Entry 5E17 (X-ray diffraction, 3.20 A resolution); this record covers chains C and D of the 9 polymer chains in the assembly.

# Chain C
Protein: DNA-directed RNA polymerase subunit beta
Organism: Thermus thermophilus (strain HB8 / ATCC 27634 / DSM 579)
Notes: EC 2.7.7.6
UniProt: Q8RQE9 (RPOB_THET8); residues 1-1119 here = UniProt positions 1-1119
Sequence (1119 residues; numbered 1 to 1119; the number before each row is that of its first residue):
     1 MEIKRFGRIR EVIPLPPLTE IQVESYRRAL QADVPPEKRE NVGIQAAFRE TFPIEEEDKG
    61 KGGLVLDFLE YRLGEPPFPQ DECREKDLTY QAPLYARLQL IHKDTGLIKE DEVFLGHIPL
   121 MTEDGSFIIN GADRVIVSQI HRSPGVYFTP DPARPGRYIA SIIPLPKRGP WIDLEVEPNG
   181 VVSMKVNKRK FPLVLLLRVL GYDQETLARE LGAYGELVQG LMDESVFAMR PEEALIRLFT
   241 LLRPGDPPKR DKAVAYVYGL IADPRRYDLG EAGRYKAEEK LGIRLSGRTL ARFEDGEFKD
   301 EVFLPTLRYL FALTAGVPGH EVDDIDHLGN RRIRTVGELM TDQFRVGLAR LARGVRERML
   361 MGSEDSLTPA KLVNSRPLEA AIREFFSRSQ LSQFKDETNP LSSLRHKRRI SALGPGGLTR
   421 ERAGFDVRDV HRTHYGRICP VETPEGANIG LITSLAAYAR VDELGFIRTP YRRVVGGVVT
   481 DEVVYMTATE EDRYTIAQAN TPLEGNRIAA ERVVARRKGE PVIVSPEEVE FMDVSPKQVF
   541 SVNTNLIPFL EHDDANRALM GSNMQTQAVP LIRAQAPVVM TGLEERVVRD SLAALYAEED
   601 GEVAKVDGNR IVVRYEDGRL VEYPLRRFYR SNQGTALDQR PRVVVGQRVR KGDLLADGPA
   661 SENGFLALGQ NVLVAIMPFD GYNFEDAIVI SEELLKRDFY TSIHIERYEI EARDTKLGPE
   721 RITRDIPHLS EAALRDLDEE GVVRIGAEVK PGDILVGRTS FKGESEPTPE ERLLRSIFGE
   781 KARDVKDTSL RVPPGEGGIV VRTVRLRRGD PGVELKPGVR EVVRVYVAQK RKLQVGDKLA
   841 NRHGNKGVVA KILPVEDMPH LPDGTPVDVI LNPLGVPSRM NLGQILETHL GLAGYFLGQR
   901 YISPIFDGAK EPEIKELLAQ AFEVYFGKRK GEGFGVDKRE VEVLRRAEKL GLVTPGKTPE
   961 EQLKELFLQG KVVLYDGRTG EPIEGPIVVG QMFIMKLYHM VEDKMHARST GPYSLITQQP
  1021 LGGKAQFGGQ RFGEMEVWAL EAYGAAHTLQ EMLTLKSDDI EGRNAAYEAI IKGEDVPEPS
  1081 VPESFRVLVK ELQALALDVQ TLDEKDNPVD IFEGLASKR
Disordered / not traced: 57-62, 1119

# Chain D
Protein: DNA-directed RNA polymerase subunit beta'
Organism: Thermus thermophilus (strain HB8 / ATCC 27634 / DSM 579)
Notes: EC 2.7.7.6
UniProt: Q8RQE8 (RPOC_THET8); residue numbers follow UniProt; this construct covers 1-1524
Sequence (1524 residues; numbered 1 to 1524; the number before each row is that of its first residue):
     1 MKKEVRKVRI ALASPEKIRS WSYGEVEKPE TINYRTLKPE RDGLFDERIF GPIKDYECAC
    61 GKYKRQRFEG KVCERCGVEV TKSIVRRYRM GHIELATPAA HIWFVKDVPS KIGTLLDLSA
   121 TELEQVLYFS KYIVLDPKGA ILNGVPVEKR QLLTDEEYRE LRYGKQETYP LPPGVDALVK
   181 DGEEVVKGQE LAPGVVSRLD GVALYRFPRR VRVEYVKKER AGLRLPLAAW VEKEAYKPGE
   241 ILAELPEPYL FRAEEEGVVE LKELEEGAFL VLRREDEPVA TYFLPVGMTP LVVHGEIVEK
   301 GQPLAEAKGL LRMPRQVRAA QVEAEEEGET VYLTLFLEWT EPKDYRVQPH MNVVVPEGAR
   361 VEAGDKIVAA IDPEEEVIAE AEGVVHLHEP ASILVVKARV YPFEDDVEVS TGDRVAPGDV
   421 LADGGKVKSD VYGRVEVDLV RNVVRVVESY DIDARMGAEA IQQLLKELDL EALEKELLEE
   481 MKHPSRARRA KARKRLEVVR AFLDSGNRPE WMILEAVPVL PPDLRPMVQV DGGRFATSDL
   541 NDLYRRLINR NNRLKKLLAQ GAPEIIIRNE KRMLQEAVDA LLDNGRRGAP VTNPGSDRPL
   601 RSLTDILSGK QGRFRQNLLG KRVDYSGRSV IVVGPQLKLH QCGLPKRMAL ELFKPFLLKK
   661 MEEKGIAPNV KAARRMLERQ RDIKDEVWDA LEEVIHGKVV LLNRAPTLHR LGIQAFQPVL
   721 VEGQSIQLHP LVCEAFNADF DGDQMAVHVP LSSFAQAEAR IQMLSAHNLL SPASGEPLAK
   781 PSRDIILGLY YITQVRKEKK GAGLEFATPE EALAAHERGE VALNAPIKVA GRETSVGRLK
   841 YVFANPDEAL LAVAHGIVDL QDVVTVRYMG KRLETSPGRI LFARIVAEAV EDEKVAWELI
   901 QLDVPQEKNS LKDLVYQAFL RLGMEKTARL LDALKYYGFT FSTTSGITIG IDDAVIPEEK
   961 KQYLEEADRK LLQIEQAYEM GFLTDRERYD QILQLWTETT EKVTQAVFKN FEENYPFNPL
  1021 YVMAQSGARG NPQQIRQLCG LRGLMQKPSG ETFEVPVRSS FREGLTVLEY FISSHGARKG
  1081 GADTALRTAD SGYLTRKLVD VTHEIVVREA DCGTTNYISV PLFQPDEVTR SLRLRKRADI
  1141 EAGLYGRVLA REVEVLGVRL EEGRYLSMDD VHLLIKAAEA GEIQEVPVRS PLTCQTRYGV
  1201 CQKCYGYDLS MARPVSIGEA VGIVAAQSIG EPGTQLTMRT FHTGGVAGAA DITQGLPRVI
  1261 ELFEARRPKA KAVISEIDGV VRIEETEEKL SVFVESEGFS KEYKLPKEAR LLVKDGDYVE
  1321 AGQPLTRGAI DPHQLLEAKG PEAVERYLVE EIQKVYRAQG VKLHDKHIEI VVRQMMKYVE
  1381 VTDPGDSRLL EGQVLEKWDV EALNERLIAE GKTPVAWKPL LMGVTKSALS TKSWLSAASF
  1441 QNTTHVLTEA AIAGKKDELI GLKENVILGR LIPAGTGSDF VRFTQVVDQK TLKAIEEARK
  1501 EAVEAKERPA ARRGVKREQP GKQA
Disordered / not traced: 1-2, 1238-1251, 1503-1524
Metal / ion sites: Zn2+ site 1: Cys58, Cys60, Cys73, Cys76; Mg2+ site 1: Asp739, Asp741, Asp743 (shared with 1 residue of chain I); Mg2+ site 2 near Lys840 (its only coordinating residue here); Zn2+ site 2: Cys1112, Cys1194, Cys1201, Cys1204

# How chain C and chain D interact
Pairs across the interface (383; chain C residue first):
  Phe425(C) - Ala1082(D)  hydrophobic
  Phe425(C) - Asp1083(D)
  Phe425(C) - Leu1086(D)  hydrophobic
  Arg428(C) - Arg1078(D)  hydrogen bond (backbone-side chain)
  Arg428(C) - Ala1082(D)
  Asp429(C) - Pro1048(D)
  Asp429(C) - Lys1079(D)  salt bridge
  Val430(C) - Pro1048(D)
  Val430(C) - His1075(D)  hydrogen bond (backbone-side chain)
  Val430(C) - Arg1078(D)
  His431(C) - Phe1071(D)
  His431(C) - His1075(D)
  Arg432(C) - Phe1071(D)
  Arg432(C) - His1075(D)
  Tyr435(C) - Val1067(D)
  Tyr435(C) - Phe1071(D)
  Cys439(C) - Arg1078(D)
  Pro440(C) - Ser1074(D)
  Pro440(C) - Arg1078(D)  hydrogen bond (backbone-side chain)
  Thr443(C) - Arg1078(D)
  Gly446(C) - Ala1085(D)
  Ile449(C) - Arg1078(D)
  Ile449(C) - Gly1081(D)
  Ile449(C) - Ala1082(D)
  Gly450(C) - Arg1078(D)
  Gln498(C) - Val1067(D)
  Gln498(C) - Leu1068(D)
  Arg516(C) - Leu1068(D)
  Glu520(C) - Lys1047(D)  salt bridge
  Glu520(C) - Phe1053(D)
  Pro521(C) - Phe1053(D)  hydrophobic
  Pro521(C) - Leu1068(D)  hydrophobic
  Pro536(C) - Val1067(D)  hydrophobic
  Phe540(C) - Tyr1070(D)  hydrophobic
  Leu550(C) - Tyr1070(D)
  Glu551(C) - Phe1061(D)
  Glu551(C) - Gly1064(D)
  Glu551(C) - Leu1065(D)  hydrogen bond (backbone-backbone)
  His552(C) - Phe1061(D)  hydrogen bond (side chain-backbone)
  His552(C) - Arg1062(D)  hydrogen bond (side chain-backbone)
  His552(C) - Glu1063(D)
  His552(C) - Gly1064(D)
  Asp553(C) - Phe1061(D)
  Asp553(C) - Tyr1070(D)  hydrogen bond (backbone-side chain)
  Asp554(C) - Arg1042(D)  salt bridge
  Asp554(C) - Phe1061(D)
  Asp554(C) - Tyr1070(D)
  Ala555(C) - Tyr1070(D)
  Ala558(C) - Tyr1070(D)
  Ile676(C) - Ile947(D)
  Ile676(C) - Thr948(D)  hydrogen bond (backbone-side chain)
  Met677(C) - Thr943(D)
  Met677(C) - Ile947(D)
  Pro678(C) - Asp784(D)
  Pro678(C) - Ser942(D)
  Pro678(C) - Thr943(D)
  Pro678(C) - Ile947(D)
  Phe679(C) - Thr943(D)
  Asp680(C) - Pro635(D)
  Asp680(C) - Phe939(D)
  Asp680(C) - Thr940(D)
  Asp680(C) - Thr943(D)  hydrogen bond (backbone-side chain)
  Gly681(C) - Val633(D)
  Gly681(C) - Pro635(D)
  Gly681(C) - Phe939(D)
  Tyr682(C) - Val633(D)
  Tyr682(C) - Pro635(D)
  Tyr682(C) - Gln636(D)
  Asn683(C) - Asp784(D)
  Phe684(C) - Val633(D)  hydrophobic
  Phe684(C) - Pro730(D)  hydrophobic
  Phe684(C) - Phe740(D)
  Phe684(C) - Ser782(D)
  Phe684(C) - Arg783(D)
  Phe684(C) - Asp784(D)
  Phe684(C) - Phe939(D)  hydrophobic
  Glu685(C) - Phe740(D)  hydrogen bond (backbone-backbone)
  Glu685(C) - Arg783(D)  salt bridge
  Glu685(C) - Arg1029(D)  salt bridge
  Asp686(C) - Phe740(D)
  Ala687(C) - Phe740(D)
  Arg713(C) - Gln529(D)
  Arg713(C) - Gly532(D)
  Arg713(C) - Gly533(D)
  Lys716(C) - Arg35(D)  hydrogen bond (side chain-backbone)
  Lys716(C) - Leu37(D)
  Lys750(C) - Arg681(D)
  Pro751(C) - Gln680(D)
  Asp753(C) - Arg679(D)  salt bridge
  Asp753(C) - Arg681(D)  salt bridge
  Glu764(C) - Lys54(D)  salt bridge
  Glu766(C) - Lys64(D)
  Glu766(C) - Arg65(D)  salt bridge
  Pro767(C) - Arg65(D)  hydrogen bond (backbone-side chain)
  Pro769(C) - Arg65(D)
  Gln834(C) - Gln724(D)  hydrogen bond
  Val835(C) - Val632(D)  hydrophobic
  Val835(C) - Ser725(D)  hydrogen bond (backbone-side chain)
  Gly836(C) - Val630(D)
  Gly836(C) - Ser725(D)  hydrogen bond (backbone-side chain)
  Lys838(C) - Asp741(D)  hydrogen bond (side chain-backbone)
  Lys846(C) - Asp741(D)
  Gly847(C) - Phe740(D)
  Gly847(C) - Asp741(D)
  Val848(C) - Val630(D)  hydrophobic
  Val848(C) - Ile631(D)
  Val848(C) - Val632(D)  hydrophobic
  Val848(C) - Phe740(D)  hydrogen bond (backbone-backbone)
  Val848(C) - Gly742(D)
  Val849(C) - Val632(D)
  Ala850(C) - Val632(D)
  Ala850(C) - Val633(D)  hydrophobic
  Asn872(C) - Asp784(D)  hydrogen bond
  Pro873(C) - Ile947(D)
  Pro873(C) - Ile949(D)  hydrophobic
  Leu874(C) - Arg783(D)
  Leu874(C) - Asp784(D)
  Leu874(C) - Met1023(D)  hydrophobic
  Leu874(C) - Ala1028(D)  hydrophobic
  Leu874(C) - Arg1029(D)  hydrogen bond (backbone-side chain)
  Val876(C) - Ile949(D)  hydrophobic
  Pro877(C) - Met1023(D)  hydrophobic
  Pro877(C) - Arg1029(D)
  Pro877(C) - Gln1034(D)
  Ser878(C) - Arg1029(D)  hydrogen bond
  Ser878(C) - Gln1034(D)
  Arg879(C) - Arg1029(D)
  Met880(C) - Gln1034(D)
  Met880(C) - Gln1037(D)
  Leu882(C) - Ile951(D)  hydrophobic
  Leu882(C) - Arg1062(D)
  Ile885(C) - Ile949(D)
  Ile885(C) - Gly950(D)
  Ile885(C) - Ile951(D)
  Leu886(C) - Ile951(D)  hydrophobic
  His889(C) - Ile951(D)  hydrogen bond (side chain-backbone)
  Phe906(C) - Leu1065(D)
  Phe906(C) - Thr1066(D)
  Phe906(C) - Val1067(D)  hydrophobic
  Phe906(C) - Tyr1070(D)  hydrophobic
  Glu911(C) - Arg1062(D)  salt bridge
  Lys915(C) - Asp952(D)  salt bridge
  Arg945(C) - Asp859(D)  salt bridge
  Arg946(C) - Tyr791(D)  hydrogen bond
  Arg946(C) - Arg796(D)
  Arg946(C) - Asp859(D)  salt bridge
  Arg946(C) - Gln861(D)
  Lys949(C) - Arg796(D)
  Lys949(C) - Glu798(D)  salt bridge
  Leu950(C) - Phe1017(D)  hydrophobic
  Gln969(C) - Asp952(D)
  Lys971(C) - Asp953(D)  salt bridge
  Ile983(C) - Thr943(D)
  Ile983(C) - Thr944(D)
  Ile983(C) - Gly946(D)
  Glu984(C) - Tyr791(D)  hydrogen bond
  Glu984(C) - Thr944(D)  hydrogen bond (backbone-backbone)
  Glu984(C) - Ser945(D)
  Gly985(C) - Ser945(D)
  Gly985(C) - Gly946(D)
  Pro986(C) - Gly946(D)
  Pro986(C) - Thr948(D)
  Ile987(C) - Gly946(D)
  Val988(C) - Thr948(D)  hydrogen bond (backbone-side chain)
  Val988(C) - Ile949(D)
  Val988(C) - Gly950(D)
  Val1001(C) - Ser629(D)
  Val1001(C) - Val630(D)  hydrophobic
  Val1001(C) - Gln724(D)
  Val1001(C) - Ser725(D)
  Glu1002(C) - Gln724(D)
  Lys1004(C) - Arg628(D)
  Lys1004(C) - Gln744(D)  hydrogen bond
  Met1005(C) - Arg628(D)
  Met1005(C) - Ser629(D)
  Met1005(C) - Arg647(D)
  Met1005(C) - Met648(D)  hydrophobic
  Met1005(C) - Gln724(D)
  His1006(C) - Gly627(D)
  His1006(C) - Arg628(D)  hydrogen bond (backbone-backbone)
  His1006(C) - Met648(D)
  Ala1007(C) - Ser626(D)
  Ala1007(C) - Gly627(D)
  Ala1007(C) - Met648(D)
  Ala1007(C) - Glu651(D)
  Arg1008(C) - Asp624(D)  salt bridge
  Arg1008(C) - Tyr625(D)  hydrogen bond (backbone-backbone)
  Arg1008(C) - Ser626(D)  hydrogen bond (backbone-backbone)
  Arg1008(C) - Glu651(D)
  Arg1008(C) - Leu652(D)
  Ser1009(C) - Asp624(D)
  Ser1009(C) - Tyr625(D)  hydrogen bond (backbone-backbone)
  Ser1009(C) - Glu651(D)  hydrogen bond
  Tyr1013(C) - Asp624(D)  hydrogen bond
  Leu1015(C) - Arg87(D)
  Leu1015(C) - Val528(D)  hydrophobic
  Ile1016(C) - Arg87(D)  hydrogen bond (backbone-side chain)
  Ile1016(C) - Leu524(D)
  Ile1016(C) - Pro526(D)
  Thr1017(C) - Arg613(D)
  Thr1017(C) - Asn617(D)
  Gln1018(C) - Arg87(D)
  Gln1019(C) - Asn617(D)  hydrogen bond (side chain-backbone)
  Gln1019(C) - Lys621(D)
  Pro1020(C) - Arg622(D)
  Pro1020(C) - Val623(D)
  Pro1020(C) - Asp624(D)
  Leu1021(C) - Arg622(D)
  Gly1022(C) - Arg622(D)
  Phe1027(C) - Glu651(D)
  Gly1029(C) - Arg622(D)  hydrogen bond (backbone-side chain)
  Gly1029(C) - Val623(D)
  Gly1029(C) - Ser626(D)
  Gln1030(C) - Arg622(D)
  Gln1030(C) - Val623(D)  hydrogen bond (backbone-backbone)
  Gln1030(C) - Ser626(D)  hydrogen bond (backbone-side chain)
  Gln1030(C) - Gly627(D)
  Gln1030(C) - Arg628(D)  hydrogen bond
  Arg1031(C) - Arg615(D)  hydrogen bond (side chain-backbone)
  Arg1031(C) - Gln616(D)  hydrogen bond (side chain-backbone)
  Arg1031(C) - Gly620(D)
  Arg1031(C) - Lys621(D)
  Arg1031(C) - Arg622(D)
  Phe1032(C) - Gly620(D)
  Phe1032(C) - Lys621(D)  hydrogen bond (backbone-backbone)
  Phe1032(C) - Ile713(D)  hydrophobic
  Phe1032(C) - His748(D)
  Glu1034(C) - Arg615(D)  salt bridge
  Glu1034(C) - Leu619(D)
  Glu1034(C) - Arg1096(D)  salt bridge
  Met1035(C) - Thr707(D)
  Glu1036(C) - Asn703(D)
  Glu1036(C) - Thr707(D)  hydrogen bond
  Glu1036(C) - Ile713(D)
  Val1037(C) - Leu619(D)
  Trp1038(C) - Arg1096(D)
  Trp1038(C) - Val1099(D)
  Trp1038(C) - Ile1223(D)
  Trp1038(C) - Gln1227(D)
  Ala1039(C) - Arg710(D)
  Ala1039(C) - Ile713(D)  hydrophobic
  Ala1039(C) - Gln1227(D)
  Leu1040(C) - Met763(D)  hydrophobic
  Glu1041(C) - Ala1220(D)
  Glu1041(C) - Ile1223(D)
  Glu1041(C) - Leu1462(D)
  Glu1041(C) - Val1466(D)
  Glu1041(C) - Ile1472(D)
  Ala1042(C) - Arg710(D)  hydrogen bond (backbone-side chain)
  Ala1042(C) - Gln1227(D)
  Tyr1043(C) - Arg710(D)  hydrogen bond (side chain-backbone)
  Tyr1043(C) - Leu711(D)
  Tyr1043(C) - Ile713(D)  hydrogen bond (side chain-backbone)
  Tyr1043(C) - Gln714(D)
  Tyr1043(C) - Gln762(D)  hydrogen bond (backbone-side chain)
  Tyr1043(C) - Met763(D)  hydrophobic
  Tyr1043(C) - Asn768(D)
  Gly1044(C) - Gln762(D)  hydrogen bond (backbone-side chain)
  Gly1044(C) - Gly1475(D)
  Gly1044(C) - Thr1476(D)  hydrogen bond (backbone-backbone)
  Ala1045(C) - Glu758(D)
  Ala1045(C) - Gln762(D)
  Ala1046(C) - Glu758(D)  hydrogen bond (backbone-side chain)
  Ala1046(C) - Leu1471(D)
  Ala1046(C) - Ile1472(D)  hydrophobic
  Ala1046(C) - Thr1476(D)  hydrogen bond (backbone-side chain)
  Ala1046(C) - Gly1477(D)
  His1047(C) - Phe754(D)
  His1047(C) - Glu758(D)  hydrogen bond (backbone-side chain)
  His1047(C) - Leu1471(D)
  His1047(C) - Thr1476(D)
  Thr1048(C) - Leu701(D)
  Thr1048(C) - Ala755(D)  hydrogen bond (side chain-backbone)
  Thr1048(C) - Glu758(D)  hydrogen bond
  Leu1049(C) - Ile1472(D)  hydrophobic
  Gln1050(C) - Gly1469(D)
  Gln1050(C) - Arg1470(D)
  Gln1050(C) - Leu1471(D)
  Glu1051(C) - Pro750(D)
  Glu1051(C) - Leu751(D)  hydrogen bond (side chain-backbone)
  Glu1051(C) - Ser752(D)  hydrogen bond
  Glu1051(C) - Ala755(D)
  Met1052(C) - Val623(D)
  Met1052(C) - His748(D)
  Leu1053(C) - Lys621(D)
  Leu1053(C) - Val1466(D)
  Thr1054(C) - Gly1469(D)
  Lys1056(C) - Val623(D)
  Lys1056(C) - Asp624(D)  hydrogen bond (backbone-backbone)
  Lys1056(C) - Val749(D)  hydrogen bond (side chain-backbone)
  Lys1056(C) - Pro750(D)
  Lys1056(C) - Leu751(D)
  Ser1057(C) - Lys621(D)
  Ser1057(C) - Arg622(D)  hydrogen bond (side chain-backbone)
  Asp1058(C) - Lys621(D)
  Tyr1067(C) - Tyr625(D)
  Tyr1067(C) - Pro655(D)  hydrophobic
  Tyr1067(C) - Leu658(D)
  Tyr1067(C) - Arg674(D)  hydrogen bond
  Ile1070(C) - Pro655(D)  hydrophobic
  Ile1070(C) - Phe656(D)  hydrophobic
  Ile1070(C) - Lys659(D)
  Ile1071(C) - Pro655(D)  hydrophobic
  Ile1071(C) - Lys659(D)
  Lys1072(C) - Lys659(D)
  Asp1075(C) - Ser753(D)
  Val1076(C) - Ser752(D)
  Pro1082(C) - Leu1468(D)
  Glu1083(C) - Arg87(D)  salt bridge
  Glu1083(C) - Tyr88(D)  hydrogen bond
  Ser1084(C) - Asn617(D)  hydrogen bond (side chain-backbone)
  Ser1084(C) - Leu618(D)
  Ser1084(C) - Lys621(D)
  Phe1085(C) - Leu1468(D)  hydrophobic
  Arg1086(C) - Tyr88(D)
  Val1087(C) - Arg87(D)
  Val1087(C) - Leu524(D)  hydrophobic
  Val1087(C) - Arg613(D)
  Leu1088(C) - Leu607(D)  hydrophobic
  Leu1088(C) - Phe614(D)  hydrophobic
  Lys1090(C) - Arg87(D)
  Lys1090(C) - Tyr88(D)  hydrogen bond (side chain-backbone)
  Lys1090(C) - Leu520(D)
  Lys1090(C) - Leu524(D)
  Glu1091(C) - Leu520(D)
  Glu1091(C) - Ile606(D)
  Glu1091(C) - Arg613(D)  salt bridge
  Leu1092(C) - Leu607(D)  hydrophobic
  Leu1092(C) - Leu1447(D)  hydrophobic
  Gln1093(C) - Trp21(D)
  Gln1093(C) - Met90(D)
  Gln1093(C) - Pro518(D)
  Ala1094(C) - Met90(D)
  Ala1094(C) - Pro518(D)  hydrophobic
  Ala1094(C) - Tyr544(D)
  Ala1094(C) - Leu582(D)
  Ala1094(C) - Leu603(D)
  Leu1095(C) - His101(D)  hydrogen bond (backbone-side chain)
  Leu1095(C) - Trp103(D)  hydrophobic
  Leu1095(C) - Leu603(D)  hydrophobic
  Leu1095(C) - Leu607(D)  hydrophobic
  Ala1096(C) - Ala13(D)  hydrogen bond (backbone-backbone)
  Ala1096(C) - Leu514(D)  hydrophobic
  Leu1097(C) - Ala11(D)
  Leu1097(C) - Trp103(D)  hydrophobic
  Leu1097(C) - Ala1451(D)  hydrophobic
  Asp1098(C) - Arg9(D)
  Asp1098(C) - Ile10(D)
  Asp1098(C) - Ala11(D)  hydrogen bond (backbone-backbone)
  Asp1098(C) - Lys17(D)  salt bridge
  Asp1098(C) - Trp21(D)
  Val1099(C) - Arg9(D)
  Gln1100(C) - Lys7(D)
  Gln1100(C) - Val8(D)
  Gln1100(C) - Arg9(D)  hydrogen bond (backbone-backbone)
  Gln1100(C) - Lys17(D)
  Thr1101(C) - Val5(D)
  Thr1101(C) - Lys7(D)
  Leu1102(C) - Val5(D)
  Leu1102(C) - Arg6(D)  hydrogen bond (backbone-backbone)
  Leu1102(C) - Lys7(D)  hydrogen bond (backbone-backbone)
  Leu1102(C) - Arg9(D)
  Asp1103(C) - Glu4(D)
  Asp1103(C) - Arg6(D)
  Asp1103(C) - Lys7(D)
  Glu1104(C) - Arg6(D)
  Glu1104(C) - Lys7(D)
  Asp1106(C) - Lys7(D)  salt bridge
  Asp1106(C) - Lys1456(D)  salt bridge
  Val1109(C) - Val5(D)  hydrophobic
  Phe1112(C) - Tyr88(D)  hydrophobic
  Leu1115(C) - Tyr23(D)
  Leu1115(C) - Lys82(D)
  Leu1115(C) - Ile84(D)  hydrophobic
  Leu1115(C) - Val85(D)  hydrophobic
  Leu1115(C) - Arg89(D)  hydrogen bond (backbone-side chain)
  Ala1116(C) - Tyr23(D)
  Ala1116(C) - Tyr88(D)
  Ser1117(C) - Tyr23(D)  hydrogen bond (backbone-side chain)
  Lys1118(C) - Arg19(D)  hydrogen bond (side chain-backbone)
  Lys1118(C) - Ser20(D)
  Lys1118(C) - Ser22(D)  hydrogen bond (side chain-backbone)
  Lys1118(C) - Tyr23(D)
Other interface residues (no listed pair), chain C (180 interface residues in all): Ala423, His434, Val441, Ala447, Asn500, Val514, Val539, Asn556, Arg735, Glu748, Arg772, Leu968, Thr1010, Gly1033, Leu1055, Gly1073
Other interface residues (no listed pair), chain D (200 interface residues in all): Lys3, Leu12, Ile18, Lys38, Phe104, Pro521, Asp523, Asp531, Thr604, Pro645, Lys654, Val670, Leu708, Cys733, Asp739, Ala746, Leu787, Tyr1015, Leu1020, Leu1038, Ile1072, Ala1077, Thr1095, Glu1219, Val1224, Ile1467, Ala1474

# In short
The interface between chain C and chain D involves 180 residues on one side and 200 on the other, with 72
hydrogen bonds and 23 salt bridges. Polar contacts include Asp429(C)-Lys1079(D), Glu520(C)-Lys1047(D) and
Asp554(C)-Arg1042(D).
Chain C is DNA-directed RNA polymerase subunit beta and chain D is DNA-directed RNA polymerase subunit beta',
both from Thermus thermophilus (strain HB8 / ATCC 27634 / DSM 579); the structure, T. thermophilus
transcription initiation complex having a RRR discriminator sequence and a nontemplate-strand length
corresponding to ..., was determined by X-ray diffraction together with 5E18 from the same study.
